Entry 7PAH (electron microscopy, 9.50 A resolution (very low resolution: no residue pairs are listed; an interface is given only as per-side residue counts)); this record covers chains m and 3 of the 54 polymer chains in the assembly.

== Chain m ==
Molecule: 50S ribosomal protein L17
From: Mycoplasma pneumoniae M129
UniProt: Q59547 (RL17_MYCPN); numbering as in UniProt (aligned over 1-124)
Amino-acid sequence (124 residues; each row starts with the number of its first residue):
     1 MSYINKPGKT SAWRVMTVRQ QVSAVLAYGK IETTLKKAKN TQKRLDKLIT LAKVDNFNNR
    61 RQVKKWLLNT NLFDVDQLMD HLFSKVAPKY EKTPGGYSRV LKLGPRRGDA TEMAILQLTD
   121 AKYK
Disordered / not traced: 1, 121-124

== Chain 3 ==
Molecule: 23S ribosomal RNA
From: Mycoplasma pneumoniae M129
Sequence (2907 nucleotides; row label = number of the first residue in the row):
     1 UACAAUAAGU UACUAAGGGC UUAUGGUGGA UGCCUUGGCA CUAAUAGGCG AUGAAGGACG
    61 UGUUAACCUG CGAUAAGCUU CGGGUAGGUG GUAAGAACCU CAGAUCCGGA GAUUUCCGAA
   121 UGGAGCAAUC CGGUAGUUGG AAACAGCUAU CAUUAAUUGA UGAAUAAAUA GUCAAUUAAA
   181 GCAAUACGUG GUGAAGUGAA ACAUCUCAGU AGCCACAGGA AAAGAAAACG AAUGUGAUUC
   241 CGUGUGUAGU GGCGAGCGAA AGCGGAACAG GCCAAACUUA UCAUUAGAUA GGGGUUGUAG
   301 GGCUUGCAAU GUGGACUUGA AAACGAUAGA AGAAGCUGUU GGAAAGCAGC GCGCAAAAGG
   361 GUGAUAGCCC CGUAUUUGAA AUUGUUUUCA UACCUAGCGA GAUCCCUGAG UAGCUCGGAA
   421 AACGUUAUUU UGAGUGAAUC UGCCCAGACC AUUGGGUAAG CCUAAAUACU AAUUAGUGAC
   481 CGAUAGCGAA ACAGUACCGU GAGGGAAAGG UGAAAAGAAC CCAGAGAUGG GAGUGAAAUA
   541 GAUUCUGAAA CCAUAUGCCU ACAACGUGUC AGAGCACAUU AAUGUGUGAU GGCGUGCGUU
   601 UUGAAGUAUG AGCCGGCGAG UUAUGAUAGC AAGCGUUAGU UAACCAGGAG AUGGGGAGCU
   661 GUAGCGAAAG CGAGUUUUAA AAGAGCGUUU GUUUGUUAUU AUAGACCCGA AACGGGUUGA
   721 GCUAGUCAUG AGCAGGUUGA AGGUUGAGUA ACAUCAACUG GAGGACCGAA CCGACUCUCG
   781 UUGAAACGAU AGCGGAUGAC UUGUGAUUAG GGGUGAAAUU CCAAUCGAAA UCCGUGAUAG
   841 CUGGUUCUCG UCGAAAUAGC UUUAAGGCUA GCGUGAGAUC ACAAAUAAGU GGAGGUAAAG
   901 CUACUGAAUG UAUGAUGGCG CCACCUAGGC GUACUGAAUA CAAUUAAACU CUGAAUGCCA
   961 UUUAUUUUAU UCUCGCAGUC AGACAGUGGG GGAUAAGCUU CAUUGUCAAG AGGGGAAGAG
  1021 CCCAGAUCAU UAAAUAAGGU CCCCAAAAUA UACUAAGUGG AAAAGGAUGU GAAAGUGCUA
  1081 AAACAGCAAG GAUGUUGGCU UAGAAGCAGC CAUCGUUUAA AGAGUGCGUA ACAGCUCACU
  1141 UGUCGAGUGU UUUUGCGCCG AAGAUGUAAC GGGGCUAAGU AUAUUACCGA AUUUAUGGAU
  1201 AAGAUUUAUA UCUUGUGGUA GACGAGCGUU GUAUUGGAGU UGAAGUCAAA GCGUGAGCAU
  1261 UGGUGGAUCC AAUACAAGUG AGAAUGCCGG CAUGAGUAAC GCUUGGGAGU GAGAAUCUCC
  1321 CAAACCGAUU GACUAAGGUU UCCUGGACCA GGGUCGUCCU UCCAGGGUUA GUCUGGACCU
  1381 AAGCUGAGGC UGAAAAGCGU AGGCGAUGGA CAACAGGUUA AUAUUCCUGU ACUUACAGUU
  1441 AGACUGAUGG AGUGACAAAG AAGGUUUUCC ACCCCCAUAA UUGGAUUUGG GGAUAAAUCA
  1501 UAAGGUGGUA CAAUAGGCAA AUCCGUUGUG CAUAACAUUG AGUGAUGAUG UCGAGUGAAU
  1561 GAGUGAUCAA GUAGCGAAGG UGGUAUUAAU CAUGCUUUCA AGAAAAGCUU CUAGGGUUAA
  1621 UCUAGCUGUA ACCAGUACCG AGAACGAACA CACGUAGUCA AGGAGAGGAU CCUAAGGUUA
  1681 GCGAGUGAAC UAUAGCCAAG GAACUCUGCA AAUUAACCCC GUAAGUUAGC GAGAAGGGGU
  1741 GCUUAUGUAA AAGUAAGCCG CAGUGAAGAA CGAGGGGGGA CUGUUUAACU AAAACACAAC
  1801 UCUAUGCCAA ACCGUAAGGU GAUGUAUAUG GGGUGACACC UGCCCAGUGC UGGAAGGUUA
  1861 AAGAAGGAGG UUAGCGCAAG CGAAGCUUUU AACUGAAGCC CCAGUGAACG GCGGCCGUAA
  1921 CUAUAACGGU CCUAAGGUAG CGAAAUUCCU AGUCGGGUAA AUUCCGUCCC GCUUGAAUGG
  1981 UGUAACCAUC UCUUGACUGU CUCGGCUAUA GACUCGGUGA AAUCCAGGUA CGGGUGAAGA
  2041 CACCCGUUAG GCGCAACGGG ACGGAAAGAC CCCGUGAAGC UUUACUGUAG CUUAAUAUUG
  2101 AUCAGGACAU UAUCAUGUAG AGAAUAGGUA GGAGCAAUCG AUGCAAGUUC GCUAGGACUU
  2161 GUUGAUGCGA AAGGUGGAAU ACUACCCUUG GUUGUGUGCU GUUCUAAUUG GUAACUGUUA
  2221 UCCAGUUUCA AGACAGUGUU AGGUGGGCAG UUUGACUGGG GCGGUCGCCU CCUAAAAGGU
  2281 AACGGAGGCG UACAAAGGUA CCUUCAGUAC GGUUGGAAAU CGUAUGUAGA GUGUAAUGGU
  2341 GUAAGGGUGC UUGACUGUGA GACAUACAGG UCGAACAGGU GAGAAAUCAG GUCAUAGUGA
  2401 UCCGGUGGUC CAGUAUGGAA UGGCCAUCGC UCAACGGAUA AAAGCUACUC CGGGGAUAAC
  2461 AGGCUGAUAC UGCCCAAGAG UUCAUAUCGA CGGCAGUGUU UGGCACCUCG AUGUCGACUC
  2521 AUCUCAUCCU CGAGCUGAAG CAGGUUCGAA GGGUUCGGCU GUUCGCCGAU UAAAGAGAUA
  2581 CGUGAGUUGG GUUCAAACCG UCGUGAGACA GGUUGGUCCC UAUCUAUUGU GCCCGUAGGA
  2641 AGAUUGAAGA GUGUUGCUUC UAGUACGAGA GGACCGAAGC GAGGACACCU CUUAUGCUCC
  2701 AGUUGUAGCG CCAGCUGCAC CGCUGGGUAG UAACGUGUCU AUUAGAUAAA CGCUGAAAGC
  2761 AUCUAAGUGU GAAACUAUCU CAAAGAUUAA UCUUCCCAUU UCGCAAGAAA GUAAGAGCCG
  2821 UCAAAGACGA UGACGUUGAU AGGUUACAGG UGUAAGCAUA GUGAUAUGUU GAGCUGAGUA
  2881 AUACUAAUUG CUCGAGGACU UAUUGGA
Disordered / not traced: 1-7, 923-927, 1560-1569, 2901-2907

== How chain m and chain 3 interact ==
At this resolution (10 A) residue pairs are not listed: 63 residues of chain m and 60 of chain 3 lie at the interface.

== In short ==
Chain m and chain 3 form an interface of 63 and 60 residues respectively.
Here chain m is 50S ribosomal protein L17 and chain 3 is 23S ribosomal RNA, both from Mycoplasma pneumoniae
M129. Entry 7PAH (70S ribosome with P- and E-site tRNAs in Mycoplasma pneumoniae cells) was determined by
electron microscopy together with 7OOC, 7OOD, 7P6Z, 7PAI, 7PAJ, 7PAK and 23 further entries from the same
study.
